PDB entry 2AHM | X-ray diffraction, 2.40 A resolution | chains A and E of the 8 polymer chains in the assembly

== Chain A ==
Molecule: Replicase polyprotein 1ab, light chain
From: SARS coronavirus
Reference sequence: P59641 (R1AB_CVHSA); residues 6-88 here correspond to UniProt positions 3837-3919 (UniProt number = residue number + 3831)
Chain sequence (88 residues; numbered 1 to 88; the number before each row is that of its first residue):
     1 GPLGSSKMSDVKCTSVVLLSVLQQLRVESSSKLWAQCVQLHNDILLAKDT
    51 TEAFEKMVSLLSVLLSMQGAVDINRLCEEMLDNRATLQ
Not modelled in the structure: 1, 79-88
Sequence notes: cloning artifact (1-5)
Reported in the primary citation:
  - mutagenesis - R26A/K32A: unchanged binding to nucleic acid

== Chain E ==
Molecule: Replicase polyprotein 1ab, heavy chain
From: SARS coronavirus
Reference sequence: P59641 (R1AB_CVHSA); residues 6-203 here correspond to UniProt positions 3920-4117 (UniProt number = residue number + 3914)
Chain sequence (203 residues; each row starts with the number of its first residue):
     1 GPLGSAIASEFSSLPSYAAYATAQEAYEQAVANGDSEVVLKKLKKSLNVA
    51 KSEFDRDAAMQRKLEKMADQAMTQMYKQARSEDKRAKVTSAMQTMLFTML
   101 RKLDNDALNNIINNARDGCVPLNIIPLTTAAKLMVVVPDYGTYKNTCDGN
   151 TFTYASALWEIQQVVDADSKIVQLSEINMDNSPNLAWPLIVTALRANSAV
   201 KLQ
Not modelled in the structure: 1-42, 198-203
Sequence notes: cloning artifact (1-5)
Reported in the primary citation:
  - mutagenesis - K77A/R80A: decreased binding to nucleic acid

== How chain A and chain E interact ==
Contacting residue pairs (52; chain A residue first):
  K7(A) - L103(E)  hydrogen bond (side chain-backbone)
  D10(A) - K102(E)  salt bridge
  D10(A) - L103(E)
  C13(A) - M99(E)  hydrophobic
  T14(A) - L96(E)
  T14(A) - M99(E)
  T14(A) - L100(E)
  T14(A) - L103(E)
  V17(A) - M95(E)  hydrophobic
  V17(A) - L96(E)  hydrophobic
  V17(A) - M99(E)  hydrophobic
  L18(A) - L96(E)  hydrophobic
  S20(A) - M92(E)
  V21(A) - M92(E)
  V21(A) - Q93(E)
  V21(A) - L96(E)  hydrophobic
  Q24(A) - R85(E)
  Q24(A) - V88(E)
  Q24(A) - T89(E)  hydrogen bond
  Q24(A) - M92(E)
  L33(A) - I124(E)  hydrophobic
  F54(A) - N105(E)
  F54(A) - L108(E)  hydrophobic
  E55(A) - L127(E)
  M57(A) - L108(E)  hydrophobic
  V58(A) - A107(E)  hydrophobic
  V58(A) - L108(E)  hydrophobic
  V58(A) - I111(E)
  V58(A) - I125(E)  hydrophobic
  S59(A) - I124(E)
  S59(A) - I125(E)  hydrogen bond (side chain-backbone)
  S59(A) - L127(E)
  L61(A) - I111(E)  hydrophobic
  L61(A) - I112(E)  hydrophobic
  S62(A) - P121(E)
  S62(A) - I124(E)
  S62(A) - I125(E)  hydrogen bond (side chain-backbone)
  V63(A) - I124(E)  hydrophobic
  L64(A) - L96(E)  hydrophobic
  L65(A) - I111(E)
  L65(A) - I112(E)  hydrophobic
  S66(A) - P121(E)  hydrogen bond (side chain-backbone)
  Q68(A) - Q93(E)  hydrogen bond
  A70(A) - A115(E)
  A70(A) - G118(E)
  I73(A) - I112(E)
  I73(A) - A115(E)  hydrophobic
  I73(A) - R116(E)
  N74(A) - R116(E)
  L76(A) - Q93(E)
  L76(A) - F97(E)  hydrophobic
  C77(A) - R116(E)
Interface residues without a listed pair, chain A (31 interface residues in all): V11, L25, R26, K56
Interface residues without a listed pair, chain E (30 interface residues in all): R80, T94, V120, L122, N123, A155
The authors on this interface:
  - pairs named by the authors: N74(A)-R116(E) (hydrogen bond)
  - interface residues, chain A: V58(A), L64(A)
  - interface residues, chain E: L96(E)

== In short ==
31 residues of chain A and 30 residues of chain E are in contact; the contacts include 6 hydrogen bonds and 1
salt bridge. Polar contacts include D10(A)-K102(E), K7(A)-L103(E) and Q24(A)-T89(E). The paper describes a
hydrogen bond between N74(A) and R116(E). The paper reports that K77A/R80A of chain E reduce binding to
nucleic acid; interface residues V58(A), L64(A) and L96(E).
Here chain A is Replicase polyprotein 1ab, light chain and chain E is Replicase polyprotein 1ab, heavy chain,
both from SARS coronavirus. Entry 2AHM (Crystal structure of SARS-CoV super complex of non-structural
proteins: the hexadecamer) was determined by X-ray diffraction.
